PDB entry 3DP2 | X-ray diffraction, 2.40 A resolution | chains C and E of the 6 polymer chains in the assembly

# Chain C (and E)
Protein: (3R)-hydroxymyristoyl-acyl carrier protein dehydratase
Organism: Helicobacter pylori
Notes: EC 4.2.1.-; chain E of this document is another copy of the same molecule, construct and numbering; everything in this record applies to it too
UniProt: Q5G940 (Q5G940_HELPY); residues 1-159 here = UniProt positions 1-159
Amino-acid sequence (159 residues; row label = number of the first residue in the row):
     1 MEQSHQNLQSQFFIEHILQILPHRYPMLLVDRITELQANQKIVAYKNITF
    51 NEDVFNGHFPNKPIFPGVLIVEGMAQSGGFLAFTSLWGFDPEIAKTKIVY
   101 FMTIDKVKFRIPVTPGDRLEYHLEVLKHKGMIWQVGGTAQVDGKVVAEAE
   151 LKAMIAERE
Not modelled in the structure: 1-8 (chain E: 1-7)
Ligand contacts: 4BE (4-bromo-N'-[(1E)-(3,5-dibromo-2,4-dihydroxyphenyl)methylidene]benzohydrazide): I20, L21, P22, H23, A75, Q76, G79, F80, K97, I98, V99, Y100, F101, R158

# How chain C and chain E interact
Contacting residue pairs - 59 pairs, chain C then chain E:
  I14(C) - F50(E)  hydrophobic
  I14(C) - P63(E)  hydrophobic
  E15(C) - N61(E)
  E15(C) - K62(E)  salt bridge
  L18(C) - F50(E)  hydrophobic
  Y25(C) - Y25(E)
  Y25(C) - F50(E)
  Y25(C) - N51(E)
  Y25(C) - E52(E)
  Y25(C) - D53(E)
  Y25(C) - N56(E)
  P26(C) - N51(E)
  L28(C) - F50(E)  hydrophobic
  D31(C) - T49(E)  hydrogen bond
  D31(C) - F50(E)  hydrogen bond (side chain-backbone)
  D31(C) - G116(E)
  R32(C) - T114(E)
  R32(C) - P115(E)  hydrogen bond (side chain-backbone)
  R32(C) - G116(E)
  R32(C) - D117(E)  salt bridge
  Y45(C) - G116(E)  hydrogen bond (side chain-backbone)
  K46(C) - T49(E)  hydrogen bond
  K46(C) - N51(E)
  N47(C) - N47(E)
  N47(C) - I48(E)  hydrogen bond (side chain-backbone)
  N47(C) - T49(E)
  N47(C) - G116(E)  hydrogen bond (side chain-backbone)
  N47(C) - D117(E)  hydrogen bond (side chain-backbone)
  I48(C) - N47(E)  hydrogen bond (backbone-side chain)
  T49(C) - D31(E)  hydrogen bond
  T49(C) - K46(E)  hydrogen bond
  T49(C) - N47(E)  hydrogen bond (side chain-backbone)
  T49(C) - T49(E)
  T49(C) - E52(E)
  F50(C) - I14(E)  hydrophobic
  F50(C) - L18(E)  hydrophobic
  F50(C) - L28(E)  hydrophobic
  F50(C) - D31(E)  hydrogen bond (backbone-side chain)
  N51(C) - Y25(E)
  N51(C) - P26(E)  hydrogen bond (side chain-backbone)
  N51(C) - L29(E)
  N51(C) - K46(E)
  N51(C) - E52(E)
  E52(C) - Y25(E)
  E52(C) - T49(E)
  E52(C) - N51(E)  hydrogen bond
  D53(C) - Y25(E)
  N56(C) - Y25(E)
  K62(C) - E15(E)
  P63(C) - I14(E)  hydrophobic
  T114(C) - R32(E)
  P115(C) - D31(E)
  P115(C) - R32(E)  hydrogen bond (backbone-side chain)
  G116(C) - D31(E)
  G116(C) - R32(E)
  G116(C) - Y45(E)  hydrogen bond (backbone-side chain)
  G116(C) - N47(E)  hydrogen bond (backbone-side chain)
  D117(C) - R32(E)  salt bridge
  D117(C) - N47(E)  hydrogen bond (backbone-side chain)
Interface residues without a listed pair, chain C (28 interface residues in all): M27, L29, V54, R118
Interface residues without a listed pair, chain E (29 interface residues in all): M27, V54, R118

# Summary
Chain C and chain E form an interface of 28 and 29 residues respectively; the contacts include 19 hydrogen
bonds and 3 salt bridges. Polar contacts include E15(C)-K62(E), R32(C)-D117(E) and D31(C)-T49(E). Bound to
chain C: compound 4BE.
Both chains are (3R)-hydroxymyristoyl-acyl carrier protein dehydratase (Helicobacter pylori). Entry 3DP2
(Crystal structure of (3R)-Hydroxyacyl-Acyl Carrier Protein Dehydratase (FabZ) from Helicobacter pylori in
complex with compound 3j) was determined by X-ray diffraction together with 3DOY, 3DOZ, 3DP0, 3DP1 and 3DP3
from the same study.
